1FGI - chain A; structure by X-ray diffraction, 2.50 A resolution.

== Chain A ==
Name: Fgf receptor 1
Organism: Homo sapiens
Notes: EC 2.7.1.112; fragment: tyrosine kinase domain
UniProt: P11362 (FGFR1_HUMAN); residues 456-765 here = UniProt positions 456-765
Amino-acid sequence (310 residues; numbered 456 to 765; the number before each row is that of its first residue):
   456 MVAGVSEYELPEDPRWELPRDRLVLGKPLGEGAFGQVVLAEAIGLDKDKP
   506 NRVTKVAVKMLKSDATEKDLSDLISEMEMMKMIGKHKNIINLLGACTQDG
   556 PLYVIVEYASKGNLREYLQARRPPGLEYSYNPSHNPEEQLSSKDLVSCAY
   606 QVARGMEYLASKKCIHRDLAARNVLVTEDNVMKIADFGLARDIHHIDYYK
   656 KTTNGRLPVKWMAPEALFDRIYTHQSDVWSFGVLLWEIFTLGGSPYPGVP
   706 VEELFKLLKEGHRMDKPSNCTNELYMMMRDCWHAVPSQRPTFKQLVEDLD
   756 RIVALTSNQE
Not modelled in the structure: 456-463, 501-504, 580-591, 763-765
Sequence notes: conflict Val457 (Leu in P11362), Ser584 (Cys in P11362); engineered mutation Ala488 (Cys in P11362)
Swiss-Prot annotation at these positions:
  - active site: Asp623 (Proton acceptor)
  - binding site (ATP): Leu484 to Gly487, Phe489, Gly490, Lys514, Glu562 to Ala564, Asn568, Arg627, Asp641
  - modified residue (Phosphotyrosine): Tyr463, Tyr583, Tyr585, Tyr653, Tyr654, Tyr730
  - natural variant: Arg470 (R470L: In HH2), Pro483 (P483T: In HH2), Gly490 (G490R: In HRTFDS), Ala520 (A520T: In HH2), Ile538 (I538V: In HH2), Asn546 (N546K: In ECCL), Val607 (V607M: In HH2), Lys618 (K618N: In HH2), His621 (H621R: In HH2), Arg622 (R622G: In HH2; R622Q: In HH2), Asp623 (D623Y: In HRTFDS), Arg627 (R627T: In HRTFDS), 16 further natural variant entries in UniProt
  - mutagenesis: Lys514 (K514A: Loss of kinase activity), Arg577 (R577E: Strongly reduced autophosphorylation in response to FGF signaling. No effect on in vitro kinase activity), Arg609 (R609V: Abolishes interaction with PLCG1), Asp623 (D623A: Loss of kinase activity), Tyr653 (Y653F: No effect on kinase activity. Loss of autophosphorylation and kinase activity; when associated with F-654), Tyr654 (Y654F: Reduced kinase activity. Loss of autophosphorylation and kinase activity; when associated with F-653), Asp755 (D755V: Abolishes interaction with PLCG1)
Residues lining bound ligands: su5402 (SU1; 3-[(3-(2-carboxyethyl)-4-methylpyrrol-2-yl)methylene]-2-indolinone): Leu484, Gly485, Glu486, Ala488, Phe489, Val492, Ala512, Lys514, Ile545, Val561, Glu562, Tyr563, Ala564, Ser565, Gly567, Asn568, Leu630

== In short ==
Chain A binds su5402. UniProt lists active-site residue Asp623, 13 ATP-binding residues and 7 mutagenesis
sites.
Chain A is Fgf receptor 1 (Homo sapiens); the structure, Crystal structure of the tyrosine kinase domain of
fibroblast growth factor receptor 1 in complex with ..., was determined by X-ray diffraction (same publication
as 1AGW).
